Entry 8U7L (electron microscopy, 3.60 A resolution); this record covers chains B and A.

[Chain B (and A)]
Name: Leucine-rich repeat serine/threonine-protein kinase 2
Source organism: Homo sapiens
Notes: EC 2.7.11.1, 3.6.5.-; chain A of this document is another copy of the same molecule, construct and numbering; everything in this record applies to it too
Reference sequence: Q5S007 (LRRK2_HUMAN); residues 1-2527 here = UniProt positions 1-2527
Chain sequence (2527 residues; each row starts with the number of its first residue):
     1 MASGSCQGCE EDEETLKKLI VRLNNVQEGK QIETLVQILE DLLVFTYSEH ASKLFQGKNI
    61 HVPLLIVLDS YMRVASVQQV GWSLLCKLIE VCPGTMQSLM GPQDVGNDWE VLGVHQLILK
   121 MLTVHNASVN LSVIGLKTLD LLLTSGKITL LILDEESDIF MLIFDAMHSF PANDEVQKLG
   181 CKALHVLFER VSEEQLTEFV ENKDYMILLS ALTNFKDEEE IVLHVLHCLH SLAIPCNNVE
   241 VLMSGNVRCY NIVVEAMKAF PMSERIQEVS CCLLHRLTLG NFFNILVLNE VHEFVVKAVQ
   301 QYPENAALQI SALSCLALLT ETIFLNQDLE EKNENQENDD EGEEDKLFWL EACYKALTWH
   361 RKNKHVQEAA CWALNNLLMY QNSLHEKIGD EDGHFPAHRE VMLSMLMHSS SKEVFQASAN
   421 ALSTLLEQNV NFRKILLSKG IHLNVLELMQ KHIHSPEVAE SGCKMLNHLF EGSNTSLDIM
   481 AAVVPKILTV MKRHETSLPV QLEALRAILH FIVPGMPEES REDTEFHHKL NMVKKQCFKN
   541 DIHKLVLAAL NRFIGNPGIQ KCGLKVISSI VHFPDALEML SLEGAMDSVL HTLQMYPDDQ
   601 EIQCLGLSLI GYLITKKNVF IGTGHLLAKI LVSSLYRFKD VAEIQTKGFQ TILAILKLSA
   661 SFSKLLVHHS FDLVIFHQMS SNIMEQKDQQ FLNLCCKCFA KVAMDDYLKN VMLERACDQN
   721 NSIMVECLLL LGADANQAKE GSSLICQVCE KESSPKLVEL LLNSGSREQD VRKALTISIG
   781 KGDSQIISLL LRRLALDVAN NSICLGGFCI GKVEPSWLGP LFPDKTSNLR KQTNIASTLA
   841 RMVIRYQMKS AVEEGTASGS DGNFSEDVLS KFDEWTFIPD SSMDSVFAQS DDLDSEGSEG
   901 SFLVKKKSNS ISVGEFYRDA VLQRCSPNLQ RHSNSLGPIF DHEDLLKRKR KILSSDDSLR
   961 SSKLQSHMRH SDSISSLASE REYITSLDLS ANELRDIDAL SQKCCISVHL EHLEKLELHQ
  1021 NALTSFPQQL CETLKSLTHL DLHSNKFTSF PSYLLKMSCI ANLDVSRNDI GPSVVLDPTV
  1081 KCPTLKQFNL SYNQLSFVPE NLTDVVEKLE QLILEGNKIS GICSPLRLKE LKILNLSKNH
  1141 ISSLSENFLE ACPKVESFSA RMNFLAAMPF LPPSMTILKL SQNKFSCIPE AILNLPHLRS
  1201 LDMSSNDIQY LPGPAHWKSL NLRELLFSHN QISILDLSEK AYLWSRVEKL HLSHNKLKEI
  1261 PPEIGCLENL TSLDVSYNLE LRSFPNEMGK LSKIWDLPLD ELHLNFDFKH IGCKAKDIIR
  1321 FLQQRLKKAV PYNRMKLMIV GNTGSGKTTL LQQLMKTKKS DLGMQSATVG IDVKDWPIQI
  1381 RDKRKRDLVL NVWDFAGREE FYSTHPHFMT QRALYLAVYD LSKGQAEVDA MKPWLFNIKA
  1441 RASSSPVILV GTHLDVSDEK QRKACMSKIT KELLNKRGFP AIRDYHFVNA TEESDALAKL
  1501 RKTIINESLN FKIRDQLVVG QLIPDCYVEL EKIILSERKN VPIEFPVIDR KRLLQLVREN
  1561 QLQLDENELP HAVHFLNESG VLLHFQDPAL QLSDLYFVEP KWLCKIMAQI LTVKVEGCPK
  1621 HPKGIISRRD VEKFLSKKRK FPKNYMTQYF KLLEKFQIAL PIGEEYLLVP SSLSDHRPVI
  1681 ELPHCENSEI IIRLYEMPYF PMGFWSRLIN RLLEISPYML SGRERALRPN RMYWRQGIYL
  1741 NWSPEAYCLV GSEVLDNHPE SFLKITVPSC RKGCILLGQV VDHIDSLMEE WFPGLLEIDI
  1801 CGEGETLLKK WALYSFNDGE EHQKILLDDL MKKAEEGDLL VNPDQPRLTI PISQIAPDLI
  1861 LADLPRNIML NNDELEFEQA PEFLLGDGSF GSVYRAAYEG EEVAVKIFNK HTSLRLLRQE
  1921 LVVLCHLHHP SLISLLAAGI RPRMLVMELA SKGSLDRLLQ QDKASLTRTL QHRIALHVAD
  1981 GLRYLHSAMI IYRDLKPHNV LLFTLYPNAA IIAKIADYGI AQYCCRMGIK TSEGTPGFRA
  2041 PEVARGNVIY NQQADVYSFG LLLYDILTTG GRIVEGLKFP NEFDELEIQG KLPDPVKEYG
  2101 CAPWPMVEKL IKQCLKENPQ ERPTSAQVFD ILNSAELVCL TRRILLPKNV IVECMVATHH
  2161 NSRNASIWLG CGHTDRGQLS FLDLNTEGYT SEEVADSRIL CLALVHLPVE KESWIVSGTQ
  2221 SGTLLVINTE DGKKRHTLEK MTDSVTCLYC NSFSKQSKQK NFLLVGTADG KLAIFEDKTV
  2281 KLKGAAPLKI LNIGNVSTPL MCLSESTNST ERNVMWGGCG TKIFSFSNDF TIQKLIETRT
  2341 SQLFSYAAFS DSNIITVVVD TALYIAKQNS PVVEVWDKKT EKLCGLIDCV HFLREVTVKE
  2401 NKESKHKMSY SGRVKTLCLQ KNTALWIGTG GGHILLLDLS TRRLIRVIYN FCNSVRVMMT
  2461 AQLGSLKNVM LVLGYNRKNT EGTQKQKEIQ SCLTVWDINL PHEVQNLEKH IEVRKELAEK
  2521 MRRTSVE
Not modelled in the structure: 1-557, 578-583, 613-622, 739-741, 854-980, 1359-1365, 1458-1462, 1614-1641, 1660-1667, 1721-1725, 1800-1803, 2021-2033, 2075-2090, 2253-2260, 2397-2410, 2479-2488, 2527
Sequence notes: conflict H50 (Arg in Q5S007), T1647 (Ser in Q5S007), T2397 (Met in Q5S007)
Residues lining bound ligands:
  - GDP (guanosine-5'-diphosphate): T1343, G1344, S1345, G1346, K1347, T1348, T1349, S1366, A1367, T1368, G1397, T1452, H1453, L1454, D1455, N1489, A1490, T1491
  - T3X (4-methyl-N-{4-[(4-methylpiperazin-1-yl)methyl]-3-(trifluoromethyl)phenyl}-3-[(1H-pyrazolo[3,4-b]pyridin-5-yl)ethynyl]benzamide): G1886, F1890, V1893, A1904, V1905, K1906, E1920, V1923, L1924, L1927, L1932, L1945, M1947, E1948, L1949, A1950, G1953, L1985, I1990, I1991, Y1992, L2001, I2015, A2016, D2017, Y2018
UniProt features mapped onto this chain:
  - active site: D1994 (Proton acceptor)
  - binding site (GTP): G1341 to T1348, N2295 to T2298
  - binding site (ATP): L1885, D1887, G1888, G1891, V1893, A1904, K1906, M1947, E1948, A1950, S1954, R1957, H1998, L2001, A2016, D2017
  - modified residue (Phosphoserine): S910, S935, S955, S973, S1292, S1444
  - natural variant: M712 (M712V: In PARK8), R793 (R793M: In PARK8; uncertain significance), Q930 (Q930R: In PARK8; uncertain significance), R1067 (R1067Q: In PARK8), S1096 (S1096C: In PARK8; uncertain significance), I1122 (I1122V: In PARK8), S1228 (S1228T: In PARK8), K1359 (K1359I: Found in a renal cell carcinoma sample), I1371 (I1371V: In PARK8; uncertain significance), R1441 (R1441C: In PARK8; R1441G: In PARK8; R1441H: In PARK8), R1514 (R1514Q: In PARK8; uncertain significance), P1542 (P1542S: In PARK8; uncertain significance), 23 further natural variant entries in UniProt
  - mutagenesis: R399 (R399E: Reduces membrane localization and abolishes interaction with RAB29/RAB7L1. Impairs RAB29-stimulated kinase activity on RAB10, RAB29 and LRRK2), L403 (L403E: Reduces membrane localization and abolishes interaction with RAB29/RAB7L1. Impairs RAB29-stimulated kinase activity on RAB10, RAB29 and LRRK2), C727 (C727D: Decreased kinase activity. Loss of RAB29-mediated activation and autophosphorylation of S-910, S-935, S-955, S-973 and S-1292. Decreased membrane association ...), L728 (L728D: Decreased kinase activity. Loss of RAB29-mediated activation and autophosphorylation of S-910, S-935, S-955, S-973 and S-1292. Decreased membrane association ...), L729 (L729D: Decreased kinase activity. Loss of RAB29-mediated activation and autophosphorylation of S-910, S-935, S-955, S-973 and S-1292. Decreased membrane association ...), L760 (L760D: Decreased kinase activity and loss of RAB29-mediated activation), L761 (L761D: Decreased kinase activity and loss of RAB29-mediated activation), L762 (L762D: Decreased kinase activity and loss of RAB29-mediated activation), L789 (L789D: No effect on kinase activity and RAB29-mediated activation), L790 (L790D: No effect on kinase activity and RAB29-mediated activation), L791 (L791D: No effect on kinase activity and RAB29-mediated activation), T1343 (T1343G: Decreased kinase activity; when associated with Q-1398), 21 further mutagenesis entries in UniProt
Reported in the primary citation:
  - binding site for T3X: E1920, A1950, A2016, D2017, Y2018
  - conformationally variable residues (loop rearrangement): D2017 to C2025
  - mutagenesis - A2016T: decreased binding to type II inhibitors (citing earlier work)

[Interface between chain B and chain A]
Pairs across the interface - 35 pairs, chain B then chain A:
  L1673(B) - V1679(A)  hydrophobic
  S1674(B) - H1676(A)
  H1676(B) - S1674(A)
  H1676(B) - H1676(A)  hydrogen bond
  P1678(B) - P1678(A)  hydrophobic
  V1679(B) - L1673(A)  hydrophobic
  V1679(B) - R1731(A)
  V1679(B) - M1732(A)
  V1679(B) - Y1733(A)  hydrogen bond (backbone-backbone)
  I1680(B) - R1731(A)
  E1681(B) - R1731(A)  hydrogen bond (backbone-backbone)
  E1681(B) - Y1733(A)
  P1683(B) - R1728(A)
  P1683(B) - P1729(A)
  P1683(B) - N1730(A)
  R1728(B) - P1683(A)
  R1728(B) - P1744(A)
  P1729(B) - E1681(A)
  N1730(B) - P1683(A)
  N1730(B) - Y1739(A)  hydrogen bond
  N1730(B) - P1744(A)
  R1731(B) - V1679(A)
  R1731(B) - I1680(A)
  R1731(B) - E1681(A)  hydrogen bond (backbone-backbone)
  M1732(B) - V1679(A)
  Y1733(B) - V1679(A)  hydrogen bond (backbone-backbone)
  Y1733(B) - E1681(A)
  Y1739(B) - N1730(A)  hydrogen bond
  W1742(B) - W1742(A)
  W1742(B) - S1743(A)
  W1742(B) - P1744(A)
  S1743(B) - W1742(A)
  P1744(B) - R1728(A)
  P1744(B) - N1730(A)
  P1744(B) - W1742(A)
Other interface residues (no listed pair), chain B (21 interface residues in all): L1682, L1727, Y1747
Other interface residues (no listed pair), chain A (21 interface residues in all): L1682, L1727, Y1747

[In short]
Chain B and chain A each contribute 21 residues to their interface, with 7 hydrogen bonds. Among the polar
pairs are H1676(B)-H1676(A), N1730(B)-Y1739(A) and V1679(B)-Y1733(A). The paper reports a binding site for T3X
at E1920(B), A1950(B) and A2016(B) among others; A2016T of chain B reduces binding to type II inhibitors.
Chain B and chain A are both Leucine-rich repeat serine/threonine-protein kinase 2 (Homo sapiens); the
structure, Cryo-EM structure of LRRK2 bound to type II inhibitor GZD824, was determined by electron microscopy
(same publication as 8U7H, 8U8A, 8U8B and 8FO7).
